2PC0 - chain A; structure by X-ray diffraction, 1.40 A resolution.

Chain A:
Protein: Protease
From: Human immunodeficiency virus 1
Notes: EC 3.4.23.16
UniProt: A3FH86 (A3FH86_9HIV1); residues 1001-1099 here correspond to UniProt positions 1-99 (UniProt number = residue number - 1000)
Amino-acid sequence (99 residues; numbered 1001 to 1099; the number before each row is that of its first residue):
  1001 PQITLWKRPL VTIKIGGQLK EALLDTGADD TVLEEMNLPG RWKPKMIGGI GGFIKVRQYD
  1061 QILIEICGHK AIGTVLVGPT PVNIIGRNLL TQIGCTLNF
Sequence notes: engineered mutation K1007 (Gln7 in A3FH86)
Small-molecule neighbours: r-1,2-propanediol (PGR): L1063, K1070, A1071, I1072

Overview:
Bound to chain A: r-1,2-propanediol.
Chain A is Protease (Human immunodeficiency virus 1); the structure, Apo Wild-type HIV Protease in the open
conformation, was determined by X-ray diffraction together with 2HB2 and 2HB4 from the same study.
